4FA7 - chains B and C of the 3 polymer chains in the assembly; structure by X-ray diffraction, 2.50 A resolution.

# Chain B
Protein: Cytochrome c oxidase subunit 2
Source organism: Thermus thermophilus
Notes: EC 1.9.3.1
UniProt: Q5SJ80 (COX2_THET8); residues 1-168 here = UniProt positions 1-168
Chain sequence (168 residues; each row starts with the number of its first residue):
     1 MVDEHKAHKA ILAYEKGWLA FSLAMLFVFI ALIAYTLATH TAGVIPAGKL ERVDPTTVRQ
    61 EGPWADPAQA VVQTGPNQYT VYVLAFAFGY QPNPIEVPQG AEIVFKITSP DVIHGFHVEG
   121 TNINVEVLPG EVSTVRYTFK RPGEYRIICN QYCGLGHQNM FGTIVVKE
Not modelled in the structure: 1-2
UniProt features mapped onto this chain:
  - binding site (Cu cation): His114, Cys149, Cys153, His157
Metal / ion sites: dinuclear copper ion: His114, Cys149, Gln151, Cys153, His157, Met160

# Chain C
Protein: Cytochrome c oxidase polypeptide 2A
Source organism: Thermus thermophilus
Notes: EC 1.9.3.1
UniProt: P82543 (COXA_THET8); residue numbers follow UniProt; this construct covers 1-34
Chain sequence (34 residues; each row starts with the number of its first residue):
     1 MEEKPKGALA VILVLTLTIL VFWLGVYAVF FARG
Not modelled in the structure: 1-3
UniProt features mapped onto this chain:
  - modified residue: Met1 (N-formylmethionine)

# Chain B / chain C interface
Pairs across the interface (32):
  Ile11(B) - Pro5(C)  hydrophobic
  Tyr14(B) - Lys4(C)
  Tyr14(B) - Pro5(C)
  Tyr14(B) - Leu9(C)  hydrophobic
  Trp18(B) - Ile12(C)  hydrophobic
  Trp18(B) - Leu15(C)  hydrophobic
  Trp18(B) - Thr16(C)
  Phe21(B) - Thr16(C)
  Met25(B) - Ile19(C)  hydrophobic
  Met25(B) - Leu20(C)  hydrophobic
  Phe29(B) - Ile19(C)  hydrophobic
  Phe29(B) - Leu20(C)  hydrophobic
  Phe29(B) - Trp23(C)  hydrophobic
  Leu32(B) - Trp23(C)  hydrophobic
  Leu32(B) - Tyr27(C)  hydrogen bond (backbone-side chain)
  Ile33(B) - Trp23(C)  hydrophobic
  Tyr35(B) - Tyr27(C)
  Tyr35(B) - Phe31(C)  hydrophobic
  Thr36(B) - Tyr27(C)
  Thr36(B) - Phe30(C)
  Thr36(B) - Phe31(C)
  His40(B) - Gly34(C)
  Thr41(B) - Phe30(C)
  Thr41(B) - Phe31(C)
  Gly120(B) - Arg33(C)
  Thr121(B) - Arg33(C)
  Asn122(B) - Phe30(C)  hydrogen bond (side chain-backbone)
  Asn122(B) - Arg33(C)  hydrogen bond (backbone-backbone)
  Asn122(B) - Gly34(C)
  Tyr137(B) - Arg33(C)  hydrogen bond (side chain-backbone)
  Tyr137(B) - Gly34(C)  hydrogen bond (side chain-backbone)
  Lys140(B) - Gly34(C)  hydrogen bond (side chain-backbone)
Interface residues without a listed pair, chain B (19 interface residues in all): Ala10, Thr39

# Overview
19 residues of chain B face 14 of chain C across their interface, with 6 hydrogen bonds. Polar pairs include
Leu32(B)-Tyr27(C), Asn122(B)-Phe30(C) and Tyr137(B)-Arg33(C). Curated annotation (UniProt) lists 4 Cu
cation-binding residues on chain B.
Here chain B is Cytochrome c oxidase subunit 2 and chain C is Cytochrome c oxidase polypeptide 2A, both from
Thermus thermophilus. Entry 4FA7 (Structure of Recombinant Cytochrome ba3 Oxidase mutant A204F from Thermus
thermophilus) was determined by X-ray diffraction.
